PDB entry 4KAK | X-ray diffraction, 1.80 A resolution | chain A

== Chain A ==
Protein: Dihydrofolate reductase
Source organism: Homo sapiens
Notes: EC 1.5.1.3
UniProt: P00374 (DYR_HUMAN); residues 1-186 here correspond to UniProt positions 2-187 (UniProt number = residue number + 1)
Amino-acid sequence (186 residues; each row starts with the number of its first residue):
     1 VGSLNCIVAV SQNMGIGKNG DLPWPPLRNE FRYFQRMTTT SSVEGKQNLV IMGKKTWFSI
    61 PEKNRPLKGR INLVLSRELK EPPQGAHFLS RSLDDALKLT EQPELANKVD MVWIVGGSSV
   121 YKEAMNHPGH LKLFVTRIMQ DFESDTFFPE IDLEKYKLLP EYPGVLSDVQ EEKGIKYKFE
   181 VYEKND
Ion coordination: Ca2+: Ser3, Asn5
Residues lining bound ligands:
  - 06U (6-ethyl-5-{(3R)-3-[3-methoxy-5-(pyridin-4-yl)phenyl]but-1-yn-1-yl}pyrimidine-2,4-diamine): Ile7, Val8, Ala9, Asp21, Leu22, Glu30, Phe31, Phe34, Gln35, Thr56, Ser59, Ile60, Pro61, Asn64, Leu67, Val115, Tyr121, Thr136
  - NADPH (NDP; NADPH dihydro-nicotinamide-adenine-dinucleotide phosphate): Val8, Ala9, Ile16, Gly17, Lys18, Gly20, Asp21, Leu22, Trp24, Gly53, Lys54, Lys55, Thr56, Ser59, Leu75, Ser76, Arg77, Glu78, Arg91, Ser92, Val115, Gly116, Gly117, Ser118, Ser119, Val120, Tyr121, Glu123, Thr146

== Overview ==
Bound to chain A: NADPH and compound 06U. The Ca2+ site is built by Ser3 and Asn5.
Chain A is Dihydrofolate reductase (Homo sapiens); the structure, Crystal structure of human dihydrofolate
reductase complexed with NADPH and
6-ethyl-5-[(3S)-3-[3-methoxy-5-(pyridine-4-yl)phenyl]but-1-yn-1-yl]pyrimidine-2,4-diamine (UCP1006), was
determined by X-ray diffraction together with 4KBN, 4KD7, 4KEB and 4KFJ from the same study.
